PDB entry 3K0S | X-ray diffraction, 2.20 A resolution | chains A and E of the 4 polymer chains in the assembly

Chain A:
Molecule: DNA mismatch repair protein mutS
From: Escherichia coli
UniProtKB: P23909 (MUTS_ECOLI); numbering as in UniProt (aligned over 2-800)
Amino-acid sequence (799 residues; numbered 2 to 800; the number before each row is that of its first residue):
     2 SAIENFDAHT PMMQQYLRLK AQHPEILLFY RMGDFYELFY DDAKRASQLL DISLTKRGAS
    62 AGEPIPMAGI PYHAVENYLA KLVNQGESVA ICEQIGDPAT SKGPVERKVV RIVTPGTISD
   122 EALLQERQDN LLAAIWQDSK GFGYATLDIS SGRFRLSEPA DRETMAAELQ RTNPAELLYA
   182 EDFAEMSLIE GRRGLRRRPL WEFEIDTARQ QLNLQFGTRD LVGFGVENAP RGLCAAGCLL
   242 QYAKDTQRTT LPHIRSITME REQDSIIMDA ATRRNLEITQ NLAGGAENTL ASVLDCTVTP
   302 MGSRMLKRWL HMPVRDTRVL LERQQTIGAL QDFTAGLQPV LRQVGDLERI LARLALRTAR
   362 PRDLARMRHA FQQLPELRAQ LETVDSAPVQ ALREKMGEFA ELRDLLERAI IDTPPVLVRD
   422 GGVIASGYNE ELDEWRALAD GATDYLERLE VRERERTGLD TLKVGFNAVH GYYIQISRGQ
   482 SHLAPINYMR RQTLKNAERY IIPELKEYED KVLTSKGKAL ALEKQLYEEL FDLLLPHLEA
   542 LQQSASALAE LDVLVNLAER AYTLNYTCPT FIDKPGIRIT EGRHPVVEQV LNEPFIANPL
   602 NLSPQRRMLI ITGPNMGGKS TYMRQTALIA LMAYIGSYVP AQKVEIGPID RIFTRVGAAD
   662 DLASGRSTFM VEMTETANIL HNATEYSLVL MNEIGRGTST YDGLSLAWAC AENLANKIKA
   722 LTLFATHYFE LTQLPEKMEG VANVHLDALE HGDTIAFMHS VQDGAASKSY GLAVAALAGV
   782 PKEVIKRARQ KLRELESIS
Disordered / not traced: 658-669
Construct notes: engineered mutation Asn693 (Asp in P23909)
UniProt features mapped onto this chain:
  - binding site (ATP): Gly614 to Ser621
Residues lining bound ligands: ADP (adenosine-5'-diphosphate): Val588, Leu592, Pro595, Phe596, Ile597, Asn599, Pro615, Asn616, Met617, Gly618, Gly619, Lys620, Ser621, Thr622, His760
Reported in the primary citation:
  - conformationally variable residues (side-chain flip): Asn616, Ser621, His728
  - contacts within the chain: Asn616-His728 (hydrogen bond)

Chain E:
Molecule: 30-nt DNA strand
Sequence (30 nucleotides; numbered 1 to 30; the number before each row is that of its first residue):
     1 AGCTGCCAGG CACCAGTGTC AGCGTCCTAT
Disordered / not traced: 19-30

Chain A / chain E interface:
Contacting residue pairs (28):
  Thr11(A) - DA12(E)  phosphate contact
  Thr11(A) - DC13(E)  phosphate contact
  Pro12(A) - DA12(E)  phosphate contact
  Met13(A) - DC11(E)  phosphate contact
  Met13(A) - DA12(E)  hydrogen bond to the phosphate
  Met33(A) - DG9(E)  hydrogen bond to the base
  Met33(A) - DG10(E)  base contact
  Met33(A) - DC11(E)  sugar contact
  Gly34(A) - DG9(E)  phosphate contact
  Gly34(A) - DG10(E)  hydrogen bond to the sugar
  Asp35(A) - DA8(E)  sugar contact
  Asp35(A) - DG9(E)  hydrogen bond to the sugar
  Phe36(A) - DA8(E)  base contact
  Phe36(A) - DG9(E)  base contact
  Glu38(A) - DG9(E)  base contact
  Glu38(A) - DG10(E)  hydrogen bond to the base
  Arg58(A) - DC11(E)  hydrogen bond to the base
  Arg58(A) - DA12(E)  hydrogen bond to the sugar
  Ala60(A) - DC13(E)  phosphate contact
  Ser61(A) - DC13(E)  hydrogen bond to the phosphate
  Ser61(A) - DC14(E)  phosphate contact
  Gln95(A) - DG10(E)  hydrogen bond to the phosphate
  Pro99(A) - DG10(E)  phosphate contact
  Pro105(A) - DC11(E)  phosphate contact
  Val106(A) - DC11(E)  hydrogen bond to the phosphate
  Arg108(A) - DG10(E)  hydrogen bond to the phosphate
  Arg108(A) - DC11(E)  salt bridge to the phosphate
  Val470(A) - DC7(E)  sugar contact
Also at the interface, not in a pair above, chain A (18 interface residues in all): Gly59

Summary:
18 residues of chain A face 8 of chain E across their interface; the contacts include 11 hydrogen bonds and 1
salt bridge. Among the polar pairs are Met33(A)-DG9(E), Glu38(A)-DG10(E) and Arg58(A)-DC11(E). Ligands of
chain A: ADP. From the paper: conformational variability at Asn616(A), Ser621(A) and His728(A); contacts
within the chain involving Asn616(A) and His728(A).
Here chain A is DNA mismatch repair protein mutS (Escherichia coli) and chain E is a 30-nt DNA strand. Entry
3K0S (Crystal structure of E.coli DNA mismatch repair protein MutS, D693N mutant, in complex with GT
mismatched ...) was determined by X-ray diffraction together with 2WTU from the same study.
